8RJK - chains 0 and 7 of the 54 polymer chains in the assembly; structure by electron microscopy, 5.91 A resolution (low resolution: residue-level contacts below are approximate; hydrogen-bond / salt-bridge calls are withheld).

[Chain 0 (and 7)]
Molecule: Citrate synthase
Organism: Synechococcus elongatus PCC 7942
Notes: chain 7 of this document is another copy of the same molecule, construct and numbering; everything in this record applies to it too
UniProt: Q31QM5 (Q31QM5_SYNE7); numbering as in UniProt (aligned over 1-386)
Sequence (394 residues; each row starts with the number of its first residue):
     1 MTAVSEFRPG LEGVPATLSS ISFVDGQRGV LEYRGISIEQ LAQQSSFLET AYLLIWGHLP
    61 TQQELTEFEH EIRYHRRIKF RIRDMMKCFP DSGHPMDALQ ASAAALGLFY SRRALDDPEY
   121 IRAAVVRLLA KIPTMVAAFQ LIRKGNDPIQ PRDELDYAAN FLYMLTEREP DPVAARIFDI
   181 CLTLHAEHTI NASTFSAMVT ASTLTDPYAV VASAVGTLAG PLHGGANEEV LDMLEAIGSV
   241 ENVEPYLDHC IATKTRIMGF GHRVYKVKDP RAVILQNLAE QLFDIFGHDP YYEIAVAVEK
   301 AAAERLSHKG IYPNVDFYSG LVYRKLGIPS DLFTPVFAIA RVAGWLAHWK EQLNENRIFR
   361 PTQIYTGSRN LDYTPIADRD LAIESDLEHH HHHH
Disordered / not traced: 1-4, 115-116, 378-394 (chain 7: 1-4, 115, 224-225, 378-394)
Sequence notes: engineered mutation Arg-369 (His in Q31QM5); expression tag (387-394)
From the paper describing this entry:
  - mutagenesis - L18Q: unchanged catalytic activity on saturating substrate conditions

[How chain 0 and chain 7 interact]
Residue-residue contacts (53):
  Arg-8(0) / Ala-16(7)
  Pro-9(0) / Ala-16(7)
  Gly-10(0) / Ala-16(7)
  Gly-10(0) / Phe-359(7)
  Leu-11(0) / Arg-360(7)
  Leu-11(0) / Pro-361(7)
  Glu-12(0) / Arg-360(7)
  Gly-13(0) / Arg-360(7)
  Gly-13(0) / Pro-361(7)
  Gly-13(0) / Thr-362(7)
  Val-14(0) / Pro-361(7)
  Val-14(0) / Thr-362(7)
  Pro-15(0) / Glu-6(7)
  Pro-15(0) / Thr-362(7)
  Pro-15(0) / Gln-363(7)
  Pro-15(0) / Ile-364(7)
  Ala-16(0) / Thr-362(7)
  Thr-17(0) / Ile-364(7)
  Leu-18(0) / Ile-364(7)
  Leu-18(0) / Thr-366(7)
  Ser-19(0) / Ile-364(7)
  Ser-19(0) / Tyr-365(7)
  Ser-19(0) / Thr-366(7)
  Ser-19(0) / Gly-367(7)
  Gly-35(0) / Asp-372(7)
  Met-85(0) / Cys-88(7)
  Cys-88(0) / Met-85(7)
  Ala-104(0) / Ala-101(7)
  Thr-205(0) / Pro-221(7)
  Ser-213(0) / Ser-213(7)
  Pro-221(0) / Thr-203(7)
  Phe-359(0) / Gly-10(7)
  Arg-360(0) / Pro-9(7)
  Arg-360(0) / Gly-10(7)
  Arg-360(0) / Leu-11(7)
  Arg-360(0) / Glu-12(7)
  Thr-362(0) / Gly-13(7)
  Ile-364(0) / Pro-15(7)
  Ile-364(0) / Thr-17(7)
  Ile-364(0) / Leu-18(7)
  Ile-364(0) / Ser-19(7)
  Tyr-365(0) / Ser-19(7)
  Thr-366(0) / Leu-18(7)
  Thr-366(0) / Ser-19(7)
  Gly-367(0) / Ser-19(7)
  Gly-367(0) / Ser-20(7)
  Ser-368(0) / Phe-23(7)
  Asn-370(0) / Gly-35(7)
  Leu-371(0) / Gly-35(7)
  Leu-371(0) / Ile-36(7)
  Leu-371(0) / Ser-37(7)
  Ala-377(0) / Leu-59(7)
  Ala-377(0) / Pro-60(7)
Interface residues without a listed pair, chain 0 (46 interface residues in all): Phe-23, Pro-60, Arg-81, Ala-101, Ile-190, Thr-200, Thr-203, Gly-216, Ala-219, Gly-220, Leu-222, Ile-358, Arg-369, Tyr-373, Thr-374, Ile-376
Interface residues without a listed pair, chain 7 (45 interface residues in all): Phe-7, Arg-34, Leu-41, Ala-104, Leu-204, Ala-209, Thr-217, Gly-220, Ser-368, Leu-371, Ala-377

[Overview]
46 residues of chain 0 and 45 residues of chain 7 are in contact. From the paper: L18Q of chain 0 leaves
catalytic activity on saturating substrate conditions unchanged.
Both chains are Citrate synthase (Synechococcus elongatus PCC 7942). Entry 8RJK (Pseudoatomic model of a
second-order Sierpinski triangle formed by the citrate synthase from Synechococcus elongatus) was determined
by electron microscopy (same publication as 8BP7, 8BEI, 8RJL and 8AN1).
